4N0A - chains E and F of the 7 polymer chains in the assembly; structure by X-ray diffraction, 3.15 A resolution.

== Chain E (and F) ==
Protein: U6 snRNA-associated Sm-like protein LSm3
From: Saccharomyces cerevisiae
Notes: chain F of this document is another copy of the same molecule, construct and numbering; everything in this record applies to it too
Reference sequence: P57743 (LSM3_YEAST); residue numbers follow UniProt; this construct covers 1-89
Amino-acid sequence (89 residues; numbered 1 to 89; the number before each row is that of its first residue):
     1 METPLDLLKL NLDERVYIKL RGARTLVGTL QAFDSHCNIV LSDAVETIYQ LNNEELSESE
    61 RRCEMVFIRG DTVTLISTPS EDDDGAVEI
Unresolved in the structure: 48-59, 81-89 (chain F: 53-56, 80-89)

== How chain E and chain F interact ==
Residue-residue contacts (37; chain E residue first):
  K9(E) - M1(F)
  L12(E) - M1(F)
  R21(E) - R21(F)  hydrogen bond (backbone-side chain)
  R24(E) - K19(F)
  R24(E) - R21(F)
  R24(E) - G22(F)
  L26(E) - L75(F)  hydrophobic
  Q31(E) - M1(F)  hydrogen bond (backbone-backbone)
  Q31(E) - L7(F)
  A32(E) - M1(F)
  A32(E) - E2(F)
  F33(E) - M1(F)
  F33(E) - P4(F)
  D34(E) - P4(F)
  H36(E) - S35(F)  hydrogen bond
  V40(E) - P4(F)  hydrophobic
  V40(E) - L7(F)  hydrophobic
  R61(E) - K19(F)
  C63(E) - S77(F)
  E64(E) - T78(F)
  E64(E) - P79(F)
  M65(E) - S77(F)
  M65(E) - T78(F)  hydrogen bond (backbone-backbone)
  V66(E) - L75(F)  hydrophobic
  V66(E) - I76(F)
  F67(E) - P4(F)
  F67(E) - L75(F)
  F67(E) - I76(F)  hydrogen bond (backbone-backbone)
  I68(E) - T74(F)
  I68(E) - L75(F)  hydrophobic
  R69(E) - H36(F)
  R69(E) - C37(F)
  R69(E) - G70(F)  hydrogen bond (side chain-backbone)
  R69(E) - D71(F)
  R69(E) - V73(F)  hydrogen bond (side chain-backbone)
  R69(E) - T74(F)  hydrogen bond (backbone-backbone)
  T72(E) - T74(F)
Also at the interface, not in a pair above, chain E (22 interface residues in all): G22, N38
Also at the interface, not in a pair above, chain F (22 interface residues in all): L5, L8, L20

== Summary ==
The chain E/chain F interface involves 22 residues from each chain; the contacts include 8 hydrogen bonds.
Among the polar pairs are R21(E)-R21(F), H36(E)-S35(F) and R69(E)-G70(F).
Both chains are U6 snRNA-associated Sm-like protein LSm3 (Saccharomyces cerevisiae). Entry 4N0A (Crystal
structure of Lsm2-3-Pat1C complex from Saccharomyces cerevisiae) was determined by X-ray diffraction.
